Entry 8G88 (electron microscopy, 2.30 A resolution); this record covers chains J and X of the 11 polymer chains in the assembly.

# Chain J
Molecule: nMatn1 DNA bottom strand
Sequence (186 nucleotides; each row starts with the number of its first residue; numbers below 1 keep their minus sign (DT-111 is residue -111)):
  -111 TGCATGTATGTGTATGCATATGCTAATGTGTGCATGTGTGTGACTATGTG
   -61 CGCATGCATGTGCATGTGTGTGCATATACGTGTGTGCATGCATGTGCATA
   -11 TATGTGTGCACGTGTGTGTGCATGTGTGTGTATGTGTATATATTAACCTG
    39 TGTGCATTGTGTGCATATATTAGCATGTGTGCATGT
Not modelled in the structure: -111 to -97, 72-74

# Chain X
Molecule: POU domain, class 5, transcription factor 1
Organism: Homo sapiens
UniProt: Q01860 (PO5F1_HUMAN); numbering as in UniProt (aligned over 1-360)
Chain sequence (395 residues; numbered -34 to 360; the number before each row is that of its first residue; numbers below 1 keep their minus sign (Gly-34 is residue -34)):
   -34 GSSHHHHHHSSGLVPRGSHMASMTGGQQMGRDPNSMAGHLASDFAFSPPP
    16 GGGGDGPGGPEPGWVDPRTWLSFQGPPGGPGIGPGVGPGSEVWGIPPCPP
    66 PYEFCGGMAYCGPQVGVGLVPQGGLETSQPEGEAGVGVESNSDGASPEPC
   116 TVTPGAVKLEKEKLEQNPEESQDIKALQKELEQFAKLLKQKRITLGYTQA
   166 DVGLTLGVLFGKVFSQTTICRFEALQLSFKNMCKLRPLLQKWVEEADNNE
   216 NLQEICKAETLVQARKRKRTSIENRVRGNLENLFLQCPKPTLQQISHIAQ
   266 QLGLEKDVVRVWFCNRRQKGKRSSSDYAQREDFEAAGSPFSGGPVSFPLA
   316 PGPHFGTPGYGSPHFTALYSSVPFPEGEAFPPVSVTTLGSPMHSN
Not modelled in the structure: -34 to 139, 221-237, 289-360
Differences from the reference sequence: expression tag (-34 to 0)
UniProt features mapped onto this chain:
  - DNA-binding region: Arg230 to Ser289 (Homeobox)
  - region (DNA-binding): Ser180 to Arg186, Ser193 to Asn196
  - motif: His4 to Ser12 (9aaTAD)
  - binding site (DNA): Arg157, Gln164
  - modified residue: Ser111 (Phosphoserine), Thr235 (Phosphothreonine), Ser236 (Phosphoserine), Ser289 (Phosphoserine), Ser290 (Phosphoserine), Ser355 (Phosphoserine)
  - cross-link: Lys123 (Glycyl lysine isopeptide (Lys-Gly) (interchain with G-Cter in SUMO))

# Chain J / chain X interface
Contacting residue pairs (18):
  DA-94(J) - Thr163(X)  phosphate contact
  DT-93(J) - Arg157(X)  salt bridge to the phosphate
  DT-93(J) - Thr163(X)  phosphate contact
  DT-93(J) - Gln164(X)  phosphate contact
  DT-93(J) - Gln181(X)  base contact
  DT-93(J) - Cys185(X)  sugar contact
  DA-92(J) - Gln181(X)  base contact
  DA-92(J) - Cys185(X)  hydrogen bond to the base
  DT-91(J) - Thr182(X)  base contact
  DG-90(J) - Arg186(X)  base contact
  DC-89(J) - Arg186(X)  base contact
  DT-88(J) - Arg242(X)  salt bridge to the phosphate
  DA-87(J) - Val276(X)  sugar contact
  DA-87(J) - Trp277(X)  hydrogen bond to the phosphate
  DA-87(J) - Asn280(X)  hydrogen bond to the base
  DA-86(J) - Val273(X)  phosphate contact
  DA-86(J) - Val276(X)  phosphate contact
  DA-86(J) - Asn280(X)  hydrogen bond to the base
Also at the interface, not in a pair above, chain J (10 interface residues in all): DT-85
Also at the interface, not in a pair above, chain X (13 interface residues in all): Tyr162

# Summary
10 residues of chain J face 13 of chain X across their interface, with 4 hydrogen bonds and 2 salt bridges.
Among the polar pairs are DA-92(J)-Cys185(X), DA-87(J)-Asn280(X) and DA-86(J)-Asn280(X).
Chain J is nMatn1 DNA bottom strand and chain X is POU domain, class 5, transcription factor 1 (Homo sapiens);
the structure, Human Oct4 bound to nucleosome with human nMatn1 sequence, was determined by electron
microscopy together with 8G87, 8G8B, 8G8E and 8G8G from the same study.
